6OQT - chains B and Y of the 22 polymer chains in the assembly; structure by electron microscopy, 3.10 A resolution.

# Chain B
Name: ATP synthase subunit alpha
Organism: Escherichia coli
Notes: EC 7.1.2.2
Reference sequence: A0A073FQ32 (A0A073FQ32_ECOLX); residue numbers follow UniProt; this construct covers 1-513
Amino-acid sequence (513 residues; row label = number of the first residue in the row):
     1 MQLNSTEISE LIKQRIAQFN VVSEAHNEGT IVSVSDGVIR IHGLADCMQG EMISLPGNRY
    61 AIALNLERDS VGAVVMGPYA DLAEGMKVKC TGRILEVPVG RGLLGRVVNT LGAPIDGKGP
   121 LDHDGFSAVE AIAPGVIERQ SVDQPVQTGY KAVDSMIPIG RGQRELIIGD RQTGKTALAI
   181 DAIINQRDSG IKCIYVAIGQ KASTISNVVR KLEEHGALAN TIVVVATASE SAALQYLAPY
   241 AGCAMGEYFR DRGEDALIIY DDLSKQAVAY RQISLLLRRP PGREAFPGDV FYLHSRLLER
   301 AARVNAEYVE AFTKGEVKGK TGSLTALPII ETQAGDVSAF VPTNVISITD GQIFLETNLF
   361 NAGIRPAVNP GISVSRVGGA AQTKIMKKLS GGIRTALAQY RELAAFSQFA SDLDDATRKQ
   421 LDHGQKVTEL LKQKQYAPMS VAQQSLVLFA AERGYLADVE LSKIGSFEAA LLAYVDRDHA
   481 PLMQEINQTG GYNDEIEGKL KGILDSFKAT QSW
Ion coordination: Mg2+: T176 (together with ATP)
Small-molecule neighbours: ATP (adenosine-5'-triphosphate): Y150, D170, R171, Q172, T173, G174, K175, T176, A177, Q200, E331, F360, R365, P366, Q433, K434, Q435

# Chain Y
Name: ATP synthase subunit b
Organism: Escherichia coli
Reference sequence: A0A073FPT7 (A0A073FPT7_ECOLX); residues 1-156 here = UniProt positions 1-156
Amino-acid sequence (156 residues; numbered 1 to 156; the number before each row is that of its first residue):
     1 MNLNATILGQ AIAFVLFVLF AMKYVWPPLM AAIEKRQKEI ADGLASAERA HKDLDLAKAS
    61 ATDQLKKAKA EAQVIIEQAN KRRSQILDEA KAEAEQERTK IVAQAQAEIE AERKRAREEL
   121 RKQVAILAVA GAEKIIERSV DEAANSDIVD KLVAEL
Sequence notes: conflict A21 (Cys in A0A073FPT7)

# Chain B / chain Y interface
Residue-residue contacts (20; chain B residue first):
  M1(B) - R113(Y)
  Q2(B) - E110(Y)  hydrogen bond
  Q2(B) - R113(Y)  hydrogen bond
  Q2(B) - R117(Y)
  E7(B) - R117(Y)  salt bridge
  I8(B) - R117(Y)
  I8(B) - R121(Y)
  L11(B) - R117(Y)
  L11(B) - R121(Y)
  V22(B) - E155(Y)
  S23(B) - E155(Y)  hydrogen bond
  G117(B) - R115(Y)
  G117(B) - E118(Y)
  K118(B) - A111(Y)
  K118(B) - R115(Y)
  G119(B) - E118(Y)
  P120(B) - E118(Y)
  E214(B) - Q104(Y)  hydrogen bond
  S512(B) - R82(Y)  hydrogen bond
  W513(B) - R82(Y)
Also at the interface, not in a pair above, chain B (17 interface residues in all): L3, I12, E213
Also at the interface, not in a pair above, chain Y (14 interface residues in all): A107, K114, V124, A125

# Overview
17 residues of chain B and 14 residues of chain Y are in contact, with 5 hydrogen bonds and 1 salt bridge.
Polar pairs include E7(B)-R117(Y), Q2(B)-E110(Y) and Q2(B)-R113(Y). Chain B binds ATP.
Chain B is ATP synthase subunit alpha and chain Y is ATP synthase subunit b, both from Escherichia coli; the
structure, E. coli ATP synthase State 1c, was determined by electron microscopy (same publication as 6OQR,
6OQS, 6OQU, 6OQV, 6OQW, 6PQV and 3 further entries).
